6LLG - chain A; structure by X-ray diffraction, 2.10 A resolution.

Chain A:
Molecule: UDP-glycosyltransferase 708C1
Source organism: Fagopyrum esculentum
Notes: EC 2.4.1.-
UniProtKB: A0A0A1HA03 (708C1_FAGES); numbering as in UniProt (aligned over 1-457)
Sequence (457 residues; numbered 1 to 457; the number before each row is that of its first residue):
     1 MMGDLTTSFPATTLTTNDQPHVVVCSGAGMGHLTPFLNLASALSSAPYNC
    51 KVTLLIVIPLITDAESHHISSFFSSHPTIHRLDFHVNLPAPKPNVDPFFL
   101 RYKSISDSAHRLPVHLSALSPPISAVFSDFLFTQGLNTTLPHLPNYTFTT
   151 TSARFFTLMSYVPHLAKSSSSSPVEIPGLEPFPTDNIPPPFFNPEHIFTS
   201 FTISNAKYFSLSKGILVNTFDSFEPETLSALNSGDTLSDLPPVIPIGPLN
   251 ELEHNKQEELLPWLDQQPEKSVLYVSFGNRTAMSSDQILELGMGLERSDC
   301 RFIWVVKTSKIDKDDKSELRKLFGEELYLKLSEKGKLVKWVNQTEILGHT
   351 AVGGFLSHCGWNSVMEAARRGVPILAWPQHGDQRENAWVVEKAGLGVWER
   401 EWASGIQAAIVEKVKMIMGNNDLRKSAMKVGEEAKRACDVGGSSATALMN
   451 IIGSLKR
Unresolved in the structure: 1-17, 308-311
Curated features (UniProtKB/Swiss-Prot):
  - region: Asn-279, Arg-280 (UDP)
  - active site: His-32 (Proton acceptor), Asp-129 (Charge relay)
  - binding site (UDP-alpha-D-glucose): Gly-31, Thr-34, Thr-150, Val-341, Gln-343, His-358, Trp-361, Asn-362, Ser-363, Glu-366, Asp-382, Gln-383
  - binding site (an anthocyanidin): His-32, Asn-94, Gly-381
  - mutagenesis: Tyr-102 (Y102F: Decreases affinity for phloretin 2.9-fold and increases affinity for UDP-glucose 2-fold), Phe-130 (F130A: Decreases affinity for phloretin 2.1-fold and affinity for UDP-glucose 1.5-fold), Thr-150 (T150A: Decreases affinity for phloretin 2.7-fold and increases affinity for UDP-glucose 1.2-fold), Thr-151 (T151A: Decreases affinity for phloretin 2-fold and affinity for UDP-glucose 4.9-fold), Phe-198 (F198A: Decreases affinity for phloretin 6.4-fold and increases affinity for UDP-glucose 1.4-fold), Asp-382 (D382E: Decreases affinity for phloretin 2.8-fold and affinity for UDP-glucose 1.2-fold), Gln-383 (Q383A: Decreases affinity for phloretin 3.5-fold and affinity for UDP-glucose 3.6-fold; Q383H: Decreases affinity for phloretin 3.7-fold and affinity for UDP-glucose 2.1-fold)
What the authors report for this chain:
  - binding site for sulfate ion: Phe-99, Tyr-102, Pro-188, Pro-190, Phe-198
  - mutagenesis - H32A, D96A, Y102A, Y102T, R280A, D382A, D382N: abolished catalytic activity
  - mutagenesis - F130A, D382E: decreased binding to UDP-glucose
  - mutagenesis - D129S, F155A, F198A, W340A (less than 20%), H358A (less than 20%), N362A (less than 20%), S363A (less than 20%), E366A (less than 20%), H380A (less than 20%), Q383A, Q383H (14-fold): decreased catalytic activity
  - mutagenesis - Y102F: decreased catalytic activity on phloretin
  - mutagenesis - F130A: increased binding to phloretin
  - catalytic residues: His-32, Asp-129
  - conformationally variable residues (side-chain flip): Arg-280

Overview:
UniProt lists active-site residues His-32 and Asp-129, 12 UDP-alpha-D-glucose-binding residues, 3
anthocyanidin-binding residues and 7 mutagenesis sites. The paper reports catalytic residues His-32 and
Asp-129; D129S, F155A and F198A, among others, reduce catalytic activity; 21 substitutions were tested in all.
Chain A is UDP-glycosyltransferase 708C1 (Fagopyrum esculentum); the structure, Crystal Structure of Fagopyrum
esculentum M UGT708C1, was determined by X-ray diffraction, deposited together with 6LLZ and 6LLW.
